PDB entry 2QKX | X-ray diffraction, 2.75 A resolution | chain A

== Chain A ==
Molecule: Bifunctional protein glmU
Organism: Mycobacterium tuberculosis
Notes: EC 2.3.1.157
UniProt: P96382 (GLMU_MYCTU); residues 1-389 here = UniProt positions 1-389
Sequence (391 residues; row label = number of the first residue in the row; numbers below 1 keep their minus sign (Gly-1 is residue -1)):
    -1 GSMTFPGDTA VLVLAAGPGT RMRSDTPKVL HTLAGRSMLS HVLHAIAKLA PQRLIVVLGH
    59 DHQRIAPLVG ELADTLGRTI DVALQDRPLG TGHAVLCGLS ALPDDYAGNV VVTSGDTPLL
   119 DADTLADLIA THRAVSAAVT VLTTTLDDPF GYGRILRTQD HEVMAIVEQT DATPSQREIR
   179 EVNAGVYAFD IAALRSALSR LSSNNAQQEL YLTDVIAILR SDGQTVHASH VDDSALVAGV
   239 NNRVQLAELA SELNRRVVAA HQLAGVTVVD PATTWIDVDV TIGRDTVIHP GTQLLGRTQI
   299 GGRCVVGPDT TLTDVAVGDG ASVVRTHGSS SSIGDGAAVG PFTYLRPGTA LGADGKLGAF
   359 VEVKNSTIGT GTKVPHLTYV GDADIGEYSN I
Disordered / not traced: -1 to 1
Sequence notes: expression tag (-1 to 0)
Small-molecule neighbours: N-acetyl-D-glucosamine-1-phosphate (GN1; 2-acetamido-2-deoxy-1-O-phosphono-alpha-D-glucopyranose): Thr89, Gly149, Tyr150, Gly151, Glu166, Asn181, Ala182, Gly183, Tyr185, Tyr209, Leu210, Thr211, Gly237

== Overview ==
Chain A binds N-acetyl-D-glucosamine-1-phosphate.
Chain A is Bifunctional protein glmU (Mycobacterium tuberculosis); the structure, N-acetyl glucosamine
1-phosphate uridyltransferase from Mycobacterium tuberculosis complex with N-acetyl glucosamine 1-phosphate,
was determined by X-ray diffraction (same publication as 3D8V and 3D98).
